9AW3 - chains C and D of the 28 polymer chains in the assembly; structure by X-ray diffraction, 3.42 A resolution.

== Chain C ==
Name: Proteasome subunit alpha type-4
Source organism: Saccharomyces cerevisiae
UniProt: P40303 (PSA4_YEAST); residues -1 to 252 here correspond to UniProt positions 1-254 (UniProt number = residue number + 2)
Chain sequence (254 residues; row label = number of the first residue in the row; numbers below 1 keep their minus sign (Met-1 is residue -1)):
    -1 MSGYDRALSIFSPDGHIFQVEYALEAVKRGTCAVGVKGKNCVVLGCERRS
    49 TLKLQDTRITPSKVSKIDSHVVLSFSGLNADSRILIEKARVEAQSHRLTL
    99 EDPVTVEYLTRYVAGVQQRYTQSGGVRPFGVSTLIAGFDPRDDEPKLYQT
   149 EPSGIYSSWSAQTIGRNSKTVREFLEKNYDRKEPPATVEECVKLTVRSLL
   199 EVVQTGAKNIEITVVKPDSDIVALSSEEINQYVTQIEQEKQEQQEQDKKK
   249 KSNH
Disordered / not traced: -1 to 0, 47-49, 247-252
UniProt features mapped onto this chain:
  - modified residue: Thr58 (Phosphothreonine)

== Chain D ==
Name: Proteasome subunit alpha type-5
Source organism: Saccharomyces cerevisiae
UniProt: P32379 (PSA5_YEAST); residues -7 to 252 here correspond to UniProt positions 1-260 (UniProt number = residue number + 8)
Chain sequence (260 residues; each row starts with the number of its first residue; numbers below 1 keep their minus sign (Met-7 is residue -7)):
    -7 MFLTRSEYDRGVSTFSPEGRLFQVEYSLEAIKLGSTAIGIATKEGVVLGV
    43 EKRATSPLLESDSIEKIVEIDRHIGCAMSGLTADARSMIEHARTAAVTHN
    93 LYYDEDINVESLTQSVCDLALRFGEGASGEERLMSRPFGVALLIAGHDAD
   143 DGYQLFHAEPSGTFYRYNAKAIGSGSEGAQAELLNEWHSSLTLKEAELLV
   193 LKILKQVMEEKLDENNAQLSCITKQDGFKIYDNEKTAELIKELKEKEAAE
   243 SPEEADVEMS
Disordered / not traced: -7 to 0, 118-122, 243-252

== Interface between chain C and chain D ==
Residue-residue contacts (53):
  Asp3(C) with Glu117(D)
  Ala5(C) with Val4(D), hydrophobic; Ser127(D)
  Ser7(C) with Ser127(D); Arg128(D)
  Ile8(C) with Gln15(D)
  Phe9(C) with Gln15(D), hydrogen bond (backbone-side chain); Tyr18(D); Ser19(D); Arg128(D); Pro129(D); Gly131(D)
  Ser10(C) with Tyr18(D)
  Pro11(C) with Tyr18(D), hydrophobic; Glu21(D)
  Gly13(C) with Tyr18(D); Ala22(D)
  Ile15(C) with Arg128(D)
  Lys35(C) with Glu52(D), salt bridge
  Gln116(C) with Ala75(D); Asp76(D), hydrogen bond
  Thr119(C) with Arg128(D), hydrogen bond (backbone-side chain)
  Gln120(C) with Met126(D); Ser127(D), hydrogen bond (backbone-side chain); Arg128(D), hydrogen bond (side chain-backbone); Pro129(D); Phe130(D)
  Ser121(C) with Ser127(D)
  Gly122(C) with Ser127(D)
  Ser151(C) with Ala75(D)
  Gly152(C) with Ala75(D)
  Ile153(C) with Thr74(D); Ala75(D)
  Ser155(C) with Leu51(D)
  Ser156(C) with Leu51(D); Glu52(D), hydrogen bond (backbone-backbone); Ser55(D), hydrogen bond (backbone-side chain)
  Trp157(C) with Thr47(D); Ser48(D); Leu50(D); Leu51(D); Glu52(D)
  Ser158(C) with Leu50(D), hydrogen bond (backbone-backbone); Glu52(D)
  Ala159(C) with Leu50(D)
  Leu173(C) with Leu50(D), hydrophobic
  Glu174(C) with Ser48(D), hydrogen bond; Pro49(D); Leu50(D)
  Arg179(C) with Pro49(D); Leu50(D), hydrogen bond (side chain-backbone); Leu51(D), hydrogen bond (side chain-backbone); Glu52(D)
Also at the interface, not in a pair above, chain C (31 interface residues in all): Arg4, Asp12, His14, Tyr154, Arg170
Also at the interface, not in a pair above, chain D (28 interface residues in all): Asp1, Leu25, Leu73, Arg78, Ser79

== Summary ==
Chain C and chain D form an interface of 31 and 28 residues respectively; the contacts include 11 hydrogen
bonds and 1 salt bridge. Polar pairs include Lys35(C)-Glu52(D), Phe9(C)-Gln15(D) and Gln116(C)-Asp76(D).
Here chain C is Proteasome subunit alpha type-4 and chain D is Proteasome subunit alpha type-5, both from
Saccharomyces cerevisiae. Entry 9AW3 (Yeast 20S proteasome soaked with MA9 crude extract) was determined by
X-ray diffraction together with 9C97, 9C98, 9AW5, 9AW6 and 9AW7 from the same study.
